PDB entry 3JBE | electron microscopy, 4.20 A resolution (low resolution: residue-level contacts below are approximate; hydrogen-bond / salt-bridge calls are withheld) | chains 1 and 4 of the 5 polymer chains in the assembly

[Chain 1]
Protein: Capsid protein VP1
Organism: Human poliovirus 1 Mahoney
UniProt: P03300 (POLG_POL1M); residues 1-302 here correspond to UniProt positions 580-881 (UniProt number = residue number + 579)
Chain sequence (302 residues; numbered 1 to 302; the number before each row is that of its first residue):
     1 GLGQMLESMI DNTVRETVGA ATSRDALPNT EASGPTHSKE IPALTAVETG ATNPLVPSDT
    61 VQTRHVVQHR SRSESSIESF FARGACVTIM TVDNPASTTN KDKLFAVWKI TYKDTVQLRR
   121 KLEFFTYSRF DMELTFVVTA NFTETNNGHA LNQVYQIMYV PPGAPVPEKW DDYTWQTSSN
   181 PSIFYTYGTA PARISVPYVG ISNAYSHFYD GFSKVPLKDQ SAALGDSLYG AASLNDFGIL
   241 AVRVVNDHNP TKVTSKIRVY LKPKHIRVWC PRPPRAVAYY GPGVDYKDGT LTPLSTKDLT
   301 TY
Disordered / not traced: 1-19
Curated features (UniProtKB/Swiss-Prot):
  - region: G1 to A21 (Amphipathic alpha-helix)
  - site: Y302 (Cleavage)

[Chain 4]
Protein: Capsid protein VP4
Organism: Human poliovirus 1 Mahoney
UniProt: P03300 (POLG_POL1M); residues 2-69 here = UniProt positions 2-69
Chain sequence (69 residues; numbered 1 to 69; the number before each row is that of its first residue):
     1 XGAQVSSQKV GAHENSNRAY GGSTINYTTI NYYRDSASNA ASKQDFSQDP SKFTEPIKDV
    61 LIKTAPMLN
Construct notes: modified residue (1)
Modified / non-standard residues: MYR (myristic acid) at position 1
Curated features (UniProtKB/Swiss-Prot):
  - site: N69 (Cleavage)
  - lipidation: G2 (N-myristoyl glycine)
  - mutagenesis: G2 (G2A: 100% loss of myristoylation. Impaired viral assembly), A3 (A3D: 50% loss of myristoylation. Severe reduction in specific infectivity; A3G/L/V: No effect on myristoylation and virus growth; A3H: No effect on myristoylation ...)

[How chain 1 and chain 4 interact]
Pairs across the interface (43):
  A20(1) with F46(4)
  A21(1) with F46(4); S47(4)
  T22(1) with D45(4); F46(4); S47(4)
  S23(1) with K43(4); D45(4); S47(4)
  R24(1) with S7(4); Q8(4); K9(4)
  E40(1) with T64(4)
  I41(1) with T64(4); P66(4)
  P42(1) with K63(4); T64(4)
  T45(1) with M67(4)
  A46(1) with M67(4); L68(4)
  T49(1) with M67(4); L68(4)
  A51(1) with T54(4); I57(4)
  T52(1) with T54(4)
  P54(1) with L61(4); K63(4)
  V56(1) with K63(4)
  D59(1) with K63(4)
  S71(1) with K9(4)
  E78(1) with A41(4); K43(4); D45(4)
  D131(1) with A37(4)
  S195(1) with A37(4); S38(4)
  P197(1) with A37(4)
  K264(1) with A37(4); S38(4); N39(4)
  H265(1) with S36(4); N39(4)
  P271(1) with F53(4)
Also at the interface, not in a pair above, chain 1 (30 interface residues in all): L44, G50, H69, S79, A82, V196
Also at the interface, not in a pair above, chain 4 (23 interface residues in all): P56, A65

[Summary]
30 residues of chain 1 and 23 residues of chain 4 are in contact. Curated annotation (UniProt) lists 2
mutagenesis sites on chain 4.
Chain 1 is Capsid protein VP1 and chain 4 is Capsid protein VP4, both from Human poliovirus 1 Mahoney; the
structure, Complex of poliovirus with VHH PVSS8A, was determined by electron microscopy (same publication as
3JBC, 3JBD, 3JBF and 3JBG).
